Entry 7PET (electron microscopy, 9.50 A resolution (very low resolution: no residue pairs are listed; an interface is given only as per-side residue counts)); this record covers chains a and I of the 36 polymer chains in the assembly.

== Chain a ==
Name: Histone H3.2
From: Homo sapiens
UniProt: Q71DI3 (H32_HUMAN); residues 0-135 here correspond to UniProt positions 1-136 (UniProt number = residue number + 1)
Amino-acid sequence (136 residues; numbered 0 to 135; the number before each row is that of its first residue; numbering starts at 0):
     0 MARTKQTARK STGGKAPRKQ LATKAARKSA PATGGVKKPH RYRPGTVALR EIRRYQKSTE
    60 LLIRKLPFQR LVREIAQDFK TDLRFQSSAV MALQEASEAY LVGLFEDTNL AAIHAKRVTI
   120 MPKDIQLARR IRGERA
Disordered / not traced: 0-36, 134-135
Sequence notes: engineered mutation Ala110 (Cys111 in Q71DI3)
UniProt features mapped onto this chain:
  - modified residue: Arg2 (Asymmetric dimethylarginine), Thr3 (Phosphothreonine), Lys4 (Allysine), Gln5 (5-glutamyl dopamine), Thr6 (Phosphothreonine), Arg8 (Citrulline), Lys9 (N6,N6,N6-trimethyllysine), Ser10 (ADP-ribosylserine), Thr11 (Phosphothreonine), Lys14 (N6-(2-hydroxyisobutyryl)lysine), Arg17 (Asymmetric dimethylarginine), Lys18 (N6-(2-hydroxyisobutyryl)lysine), Lys23 (N6-(2-hydroxyisobutyryl)lysine), Arg26 (Citrulline), Lys27 (N6,N6,N6-trimethyllysine), Ser28 (ADP-ribosylserine), Lys36 (N6,N6,N6-trimethyllysine), Lys37 (N6-methyllysine), Tyr41 (Phosphotyrosine), Lys56 (N6,N6,N6-trimethyllysine) and 8 more in UniProt
  - lipidation: Lys18 (N6-decanoyllysine)

== Chain I ==
Molecule: 702-nt DNA strand
From: synthetic construct
Sequence (702 nucleotides; numbered 1 to 702; the number before each row is that of its first residue):
     1 ATCCCGGATC CCCTGGAGAA TCCCGGTGCC GAGGCCGCTC AATTGGTCGT AGACAGCTCT
    61 AGCACCGCTT AAACGCACGT ACGCGCTGTC CCCCGCGTTT TAACCGCCAA GGGGATTACT
   121 CCCTAGTCTC CAGGCACGTG TCACATATAT ACATCCTGTT CCAGTGCCGG ACCCGAGCAT
   181 CCGGATCCCC TGGAGAATCC CGGTGCCGAG GCCGCTCAAT TGGTCGTAGA CAGCTCTAGC
   241 ACCGCTTAAA CGCACGTACG CGCTGTCCCC CGCGTTTTAA CCGCCAAGGG GATTACTCCC
   301 TAGTCTCCAG GCACGTGTCA CATATATACA TCCTGTTCCA GTGCCGGACC CGAGCATCCG
   361 GATCCCCTGG AGAATCCCGG TGCCGAGGCC GCTCAATTGG TCGTAGACAG CTCTAGCACC
   421 GCTTAAACGC ACGTACGCGC TGTCCCCCGC GTTTTAACCG CCAAGGGGAT TACTCCCTAG
   481 TCTCCAGGCA CGTGTCACAT ATATACATCC TGTTCCAGTG CCGGACCCGA GCATCCGGAT
   541 CCCCTGGAGA ATCCCGGTGC CGAGGCCGCT CAATTGGTCG TAGACAGCTC TAGCACCGCT
   601 TAAACGCACG TACGCGCTGT CCCCCGCGTT TTAACCGCCA AGGGGATTAC TCCCTAGTCT
   661 CCAGGCACGT GTCACATATA TACATCCTGT TCCAGTGCCG AT
Disordered / not traced: 1-2, 701-702

== How chain a and chain I interact ==
At this resolution (10 A) residue pairs are not listed: 17 residues of chain a and 11 of chain I lie at the interface.

== Overview ==
Chain a and chain I form an interface of 17 and 11 residues respectively.
Chain a is Histone H3.2 (Homo sapiens) and chain I is a 702-nt DNA strand (synthetic construct); the
structure, The 4x177 nucleosome array containing H1, was determined by electron microscopy together with 7PEU,
7PEV, 7PEW, 7PEX, 7PEY, 7PEZ and 16 further entries from the same study.
